PDB entry 9G8N | electron microscopy, 3.70 A resolution | chains X and K of the 13 polymer chains in the assembly

Chain X:
Molecule: CrPV-IRES RNA
Sequence (44 nucleotides; row label = number of the first residue in the row):
     1 UUUUUUUUUU UUUUUUUUUU UUUUUUCUCC UCUUUUUUUU UUUU

Chain K:
Molecule: Exosome complex component RRP45
Organism: Homo sapiens
UniProt: Q06265 (EXOS9_HUMAN); residue numbers follow UniProt; this construct covers 1-439
Amino-acid sequence (443 residues; each row starts with the number of its first residue; numbers below 1 keep their minus sign (Gly-3 is residue -3)):
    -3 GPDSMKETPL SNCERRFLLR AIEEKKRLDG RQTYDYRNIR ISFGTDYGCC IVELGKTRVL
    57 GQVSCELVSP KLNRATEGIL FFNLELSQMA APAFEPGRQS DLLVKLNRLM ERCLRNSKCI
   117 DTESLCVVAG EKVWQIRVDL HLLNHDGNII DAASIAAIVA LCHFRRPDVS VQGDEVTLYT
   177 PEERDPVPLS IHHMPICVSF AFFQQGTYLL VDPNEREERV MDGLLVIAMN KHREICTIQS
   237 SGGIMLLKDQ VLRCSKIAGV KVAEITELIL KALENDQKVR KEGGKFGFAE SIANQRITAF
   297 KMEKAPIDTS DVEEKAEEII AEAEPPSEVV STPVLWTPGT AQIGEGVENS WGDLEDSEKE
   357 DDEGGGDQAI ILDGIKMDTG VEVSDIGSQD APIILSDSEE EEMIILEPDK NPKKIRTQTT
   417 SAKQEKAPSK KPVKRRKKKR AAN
Not modelled in the structure: -3 to 0, 354-439
Construct notes: expression tag (-3 to 0)
Swiss-Prot annotation at these positions:
  - modified residue: Ser65 (Phosphoserine), Lys297 (N6-acetyllysine), Ser306 (Phosphoserine), Ser346 (Phosphoserine), Ser392 (Phosphoserine), Ser394 (Phosphoserine)
  - cross-link (Glycyl lysine isopeptide (Lys-Gly)): Lys297 (interchain with G-Cter in SUMO1), Lys419 (interchain with G-Cter in SUMO2)
  - natural variant: Leu14 (L14P: In PCH1D), Arg161 to Asn439 (deletion: In PCH1D)
  - mutagenesis: Pro388 to Leu391 (Abolishes interaction with SETX), Ile390 to Leu391 (Abolishes interaction with SETX), Glu395 to Glu398 (Abolishes interaction with SETX)

Chain X / chain K interface:
Pairs across the interface (11; chain X residue first):
  U17(X) with Arg94(K), salt bridge to the phosphate
  U18(X) with Arg94(K), salt bridge to the phosphate
  U21(X) with Phe77(K), stacking on the base; Phe78(K), sugar contact; Arg111(K), base contact
  U22(X) with Arg104(K), salt bridge to the phosphate; Glu107(K), phosphate contact; Arg111(K), hydrogen bond to the phosphate
  U23(X) with Arg104(K), base contact
  U25(X) with Asn69(K), phosphate contact; Arg70(K), salt bridge to the phosphate
Interface residues without a listed pair, chain K (10 interface residues in all): Ile75, Leu76

In short:
6 residues of chain X and 10 residues of chain K are in contact, with 1 hydrogen bond, 4 salt bridges and 1
aromatic stacking contact. Among the polar pairs are U22(X)-Arg111(K), U17(X)-Arg94(K) and U18(X)-Arg94(K).
UniProt lists 8 mutagenesis sites on chain K.
Chain X is CrPV-IRES RNA and chain K is Exosome complex component RRP45 (Homo sapiens); the structure,
80S-bound human Ski2-exosome complex, was determined by electron microscopy, deposited together with 9G8P,
9G8Q and 9G8R.
